PDB entry 1M1A | X-ray diffraction, 2.65 A resolution | chains E and F of the 10 polymer chains in the assembly

# Chain E
Molecule: Histone H3.3C
Source organism: Xenopus laevis
Reference sequence: P02302 (H3C_XENLA); residues 601-735 here correspond to UniProt positions 2-136 (UniProt number = residue number - 599)
Sequence (135 residues; numbered 601 to 735; the number before each row is that of its first residue):
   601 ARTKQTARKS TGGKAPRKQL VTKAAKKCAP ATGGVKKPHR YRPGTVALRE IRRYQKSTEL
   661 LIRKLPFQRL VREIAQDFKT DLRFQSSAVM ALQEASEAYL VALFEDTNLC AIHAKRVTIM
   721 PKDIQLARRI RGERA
Not modelled in the structure: 601-637
Sequence notes: conflict Ser686 (Arg87 in P02302)
Bound ions: Mn2+ near Asp677 (its only coordinating residue here)
UniProt features mapped onto this chain:
  - modified residue: Arg602 (Asymmetric dimethylarginine), Thr603 (Phosphothreonine), Lys604 (Allysine), Gln605 (5-glutamyl dopamine), Thr606 (Phosphothreonine), Lys609 (N6-(2-hydroxyisobutyryl)lysine), Ser610 (ADP-ribosylserine), Thr611 (Phosphothreonine), Lys614 (N6-(2-hydroxyisobutyryl)lysine), Arg617 (Asymmetric dimethylarginine), Lys618 (N6-(2-hydroxyisobutyryl)lysine), Lys623 (N6-(2-hydroxyisobutyryl)lysine), Lys627 (N6-(2-hydroxyisobutyryl)lysine), Lys636 (N6-(2-hydroxyisobutyryl)lysine), Tyr641 (Phosphotyrosine), Lys656 (N6-(2-hydroxyisobutyryl)lysine), Ser657 (Phosphoserine), Lys664 (N6-(2-hydroxyisobutyryl)lysine), Lys679 (N6-(2-hydroxyisobutyryl)lysine), Thr680 (Phosphothreonine) and 2 more in UniProt

# Chain F
Molecule: Histone H4
Source organism: Xenopus laevis
Reference sequence: A0A8J1LTD2 (A0A8J1LTD2_XENLA); residues 201-302 here correspond to UniProt positions 15-116 (UniProt number = residue number - 186)
Sequence (102 residues; numbered 201 to 302; the number before each row is that of its first residue):
   201 SGRGKGGKGL GKGGAKRHRK VLRDNIQGIT KPAIRRLARR GGVKRISGLI YEETRGVLKV
   261 FLENVIRDAV TYTEHAKRKT VTAMDVVYAL KRQGRTLYGF GG
Not modelled in the structure: 201-209

# How chain E and chain F interact
Pairs across the interface (103):
  Ala647(E) with Lys244(F)
  Leu648(E) with Lys244(F)
  Glu650(E) with Arg239(F), salt bridge
  Ile651(E) with Arg239(F); Gly242(F); Val243(F)
  Tyr654(E) with Arg236(F); Arg239(F); Arg240(F), hydrogen bond (backbone-side chain)
  Gln655(E) with Arg240(F), hydrogen bond (side chain-backbone); Gly242(F)
  Ser657(E) with Arg240(F), hydrogen bond (backbone-side chain)
  Thr658(E) with Arg240(F)
  Glu659(E) with Arg240(F), hydrogen bond (backbone-side chain)
  Leu661(E) with Ala233(F); Arg236(F), hydrogen bond (backbone-side chain); Leu237(F), hydrophobic; Arg240(F)
  Ile662(E) with Ile229(F), hydrophobic; Leu237(F), hydrophobic
  Pro666(E) with Gly228(F)
  Arg669(E) with Asn225(F), hydrogen bond
  Leu670(E) with Asn225(F); Ile226(F); Ile229(F), hydrophobic; Leu262(F), hydrophobic
  Val671(E) with Ile266(F), hydrophobic
  Arg672(E) with Leu222(F)
  Glu673(E) with Leu222(F); Arg223(F); Asp224(F), hydrogen bond (side chain-backbone); Asn225(F), hydrogen bond (side chain-backbone)
  Ile674(E) with Leu262(F), hydrophobic; Glu263(F); Ile266(F), hydrophobic
  Ala675(E) with Ile266(F), hydrophobic
  Gln676(E) with Arg219(F); Leu222(F)
  Phe678(E) with Glu263(F); Arg267(F)
  Lys679(E) with Val270(F); Glu274(F), salt bridge
  Leu682(E) with Val270(F), hydrophobic; Lys279(F)
  Arg683(E) with Lys279(F), hydrogen bond (backbone-backbone); Thr280(F), hydrogen bond; Val281(F), hydrogen bond (backbone-backbone)
  Phe684(E) with Val281(F), hydrophobic
  Gln685(E) with Thr280(F); Val281(F), hydrogen bond (backbone-backbone); Thr282(F); Ala283(F), hydrogen bond (side chain-backbone)
  Ser687(E) with Ala283(F); Phe300(F)
  Ala688(E) with Val281(F); Thr282(F); Ala283(F); Val286(F)
  Met690(E) with Phe300(F), hydrophobic
  Ala691(E) with Val286(F), hydrophobic; Leu297(F); Phe300(F)
  Leu692(E) with Val265(F), hydrophobic; Val286(F), hydrophobic
  Ala695(E) with Phe261(F); Leu290(F), hydrophobic
  Ser696(E) with Leu258(F); Phe261(F); Leu262(F)
  Glu697(E) with Leu237(F)
  Tyr699(E) with Val257(F); Phe261(F), hydrophobic; Arg295(F)
  Leu700(E) with Leu237(F), hydrophobic
  Val701(E) with Leu237(F); Arg240(F); Gly241(F)
  Leu703(E) with Val257(F), hydrophobic
  Phe704(E) with Ile234(F); Leu237(F); Ala238(F), hydrophobic; Val243(F); Thr254(F)
  Glu705(E) with Gly241(F)
  Asn708(E) with Gly242(F), hydrogen bond (side chain-backbone); Val243(F)
  Val717(E) with Arg245(F)
  Thr718(E) with Arg245(F), hydrogen bond; Ile246(F); Ser247(F)
  Ile719(E) with Val243(F), hydrophobic; Arg245(F), hydrogen bond (backbone-backbone); Ser247(F), hydrogen bond (backbone-backbone); Ile250(F)
  Met720(E) with Ser247(F); Ile250(F)
  Pro721(E) with Ser247(F); Leu249(F), hydrophobic; Ile250(F); Glu253(F)
  Ile724(E) with Ile250(F), hydrophobic
  Gln725(E) with Glu253(F), hydrogen bond
  Arg728(E) with Val257(F)
Also at the interface, not in a pair above, chain E (56 interface residues in all): Gly644, Arg663, Phe667, Asp681, Glu694, Ala698, Arg734
Also at the interface, not in a pair above, chain F (49 interface residues in all): Arg235, Lys259, Thr273

# Overview
56 residues of chain E face 49 of chain F across their interface, with 18 hydrogen bonds and 2 salt bridges.
Polar contacts include Glu650(E)-Arg239(F), Lys679(E)-Glu274(F) and Tyr654(E)-Arg240(F).
Here chain E is Histone H3.3C and chain F is Histone H4, both from Xenopus laevis. Entry 1M1A (Ligand binding
alters the structure and dynamics of nucleosomal DNA) was determined by X-ray diffraction (same publication as
1M18 and 1M19).
